PDB entry 8E82 | electron microscopy, 3.03 A resolution | chains D and Q of the 9 polymer chains in the assembly

== Chain D ==
Molecule: DNA-directed RNA polymerase subunit beta'
Source organism: Mycobacterium tuberculosis
Notes: EC 2.7.7.6
Reference sequence: A0A045J9E2 (A0A045J9E2_MYCTX); numbering as in UniProt (aligned over 1-1316)
Amino-acid sequence (1318 residues; each row starts with the number of its first residue; numbers below 1 keep their minus sign (Gly-1 is residue -1)):
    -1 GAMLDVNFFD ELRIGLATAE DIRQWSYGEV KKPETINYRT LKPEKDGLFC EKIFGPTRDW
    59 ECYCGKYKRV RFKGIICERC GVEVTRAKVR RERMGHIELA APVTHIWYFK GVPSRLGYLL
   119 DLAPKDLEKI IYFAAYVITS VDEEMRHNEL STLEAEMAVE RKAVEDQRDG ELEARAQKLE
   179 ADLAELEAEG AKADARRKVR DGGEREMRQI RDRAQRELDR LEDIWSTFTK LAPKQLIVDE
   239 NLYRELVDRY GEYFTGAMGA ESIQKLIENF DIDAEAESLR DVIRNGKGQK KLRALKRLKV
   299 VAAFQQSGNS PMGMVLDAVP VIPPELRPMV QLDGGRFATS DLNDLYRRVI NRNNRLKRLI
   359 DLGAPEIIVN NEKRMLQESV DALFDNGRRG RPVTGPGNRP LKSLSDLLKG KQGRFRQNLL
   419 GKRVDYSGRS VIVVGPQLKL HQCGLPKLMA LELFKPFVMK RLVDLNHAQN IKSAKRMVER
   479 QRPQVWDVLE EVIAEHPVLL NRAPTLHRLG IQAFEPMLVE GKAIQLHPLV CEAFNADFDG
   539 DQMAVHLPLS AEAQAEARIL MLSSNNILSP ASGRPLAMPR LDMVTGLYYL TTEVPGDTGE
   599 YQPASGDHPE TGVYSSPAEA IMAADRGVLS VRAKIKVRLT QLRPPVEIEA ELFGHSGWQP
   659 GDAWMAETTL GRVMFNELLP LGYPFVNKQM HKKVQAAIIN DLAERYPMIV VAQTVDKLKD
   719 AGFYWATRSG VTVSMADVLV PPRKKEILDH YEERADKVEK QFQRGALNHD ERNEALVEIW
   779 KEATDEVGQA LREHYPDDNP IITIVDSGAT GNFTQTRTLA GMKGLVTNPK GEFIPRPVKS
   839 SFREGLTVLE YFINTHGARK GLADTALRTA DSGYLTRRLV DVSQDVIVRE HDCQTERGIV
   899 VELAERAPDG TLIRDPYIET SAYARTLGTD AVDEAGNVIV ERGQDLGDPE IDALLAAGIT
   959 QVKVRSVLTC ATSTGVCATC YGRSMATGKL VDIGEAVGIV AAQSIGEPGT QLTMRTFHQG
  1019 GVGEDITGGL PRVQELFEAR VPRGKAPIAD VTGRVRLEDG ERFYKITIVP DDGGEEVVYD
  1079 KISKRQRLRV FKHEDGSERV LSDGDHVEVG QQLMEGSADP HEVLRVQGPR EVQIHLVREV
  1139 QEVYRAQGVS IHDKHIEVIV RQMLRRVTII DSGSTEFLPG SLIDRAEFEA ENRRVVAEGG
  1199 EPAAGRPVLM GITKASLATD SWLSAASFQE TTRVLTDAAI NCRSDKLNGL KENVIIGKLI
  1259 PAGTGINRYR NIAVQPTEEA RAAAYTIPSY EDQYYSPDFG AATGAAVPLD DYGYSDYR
Disordered / not traced: 1014-1022, 1091-1096, 1283-1316
Sequence notes: expression tag (-1 to 0)
Bound ions: Zn2+ site 1: Cys60, Cys62, Cys78; Mg2+: Asp535, Asp537, Asp539 (shared with 1 residue of chain R); Zn2+ site 2: Cys891, Cys968, Cys978

== Chain Q ==
Molecule: 54-nt DNA strand
Sequence (54 nucleotides; row label = number of the first residue in the row):
     1 CGTCGGATAC TTGCGGGCTA GCCTCTTTTG GCGGCGAATA CCCTCTCATG CCGG
Disordered / not traced: 1-12, 21-28, 46-54

== Chain D / chain Q interface ==
Residue-residue contacts (12; chain D residue first):
  Arg37(D) - DG16(Q)  phosphate contact
  Arg37(D) - DG17(Q)  salt bridge to the phosphate
  Val110(D) - DA37(Q)  sugar contact
  Pro111(D) - DA38(Q)  phosphate contact
  Ser112(D) - DA38(Q)  phosphate contact
  Tyr116(D) - DA37(Q)  sugar contact
  Tyr116(D) - DA38(Q)  phosphate contact
  Pro122(D) - DA38(Q)  phosphate contact
  Lys123(D) - DT39(Q)  phosphate contact
  Lys294(D) - DA37(Q)  salt bridge to the phosphate
  Arg1038(D) - DG34(Q)  phosphate contact
  Arg1038(D) - DC35(Q)  phosphate contact
Interface residues without a listed pair, chain D (12 interface residues in all): Tyr36, Arg346, Asn349
Interface residues without a listed pair, chain Q (9 interface residues in all): DT19, DA20

== Overview ==
The interface between chain D and chain Q involves 12 residues on one side and 9 on the other; the contacts
include 2 salt bridges. Polar contacts include Arg37(D)-DG17(Q) and Lys294(D)-DA37(Q). The Zn2+ site 1 is
built by Cys60(D), Cys62(D) and Cys78(D).
Here chain D is DNA-directed RNA polymerase subunit beta' (Mycobacterium tuberculosis) and chain Q is a 54-nt
DNA strand. Entry 8E82 (Mycobacterium tuberculosis RNAP elongation complex with NusG transcription factor) was
determined by electron microscopy, deposited together with 8E74, 8E79, 8E8M and 8E95.
